9EUJ - chains B and C of the 14 polymer chains in the assembly; structure by electron microscopy, 4.00 A resolution.

Chain B (and C):
Molecule: Baseplate component
Organism: Staphylococcus phage 812
Notes: chain C of this document is another copy of the same molecule, construct and numbering; everything in this record applies to it too
Reference sequence: A0A0U1WF63 (A0A0U1WF63_9CAUD); numbering as in UniProt (aligned over 1-348)
Amino-acid sequence (348 residues; each row starts with the number of its first residue):
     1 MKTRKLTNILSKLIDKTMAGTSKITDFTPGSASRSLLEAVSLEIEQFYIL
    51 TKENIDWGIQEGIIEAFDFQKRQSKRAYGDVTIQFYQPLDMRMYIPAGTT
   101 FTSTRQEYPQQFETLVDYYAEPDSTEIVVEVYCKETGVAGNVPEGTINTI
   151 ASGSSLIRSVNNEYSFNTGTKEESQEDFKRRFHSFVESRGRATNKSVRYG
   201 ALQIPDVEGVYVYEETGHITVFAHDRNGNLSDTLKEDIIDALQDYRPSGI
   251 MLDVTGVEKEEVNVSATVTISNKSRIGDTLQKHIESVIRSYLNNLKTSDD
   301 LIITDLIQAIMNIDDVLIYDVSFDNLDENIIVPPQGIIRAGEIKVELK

How chain B and chain C interact:
Contacting residue pairs (58):
  G30(B) with G20(C); T21(C), hydrogen bond (backbone-side chain); K23(C)
  A32(B) with I24(C), hydrophobic
  S35(B) with G20(C); T21(C)
  L36(B) with T17(C)
  A39(B) with L13(C); K16(C)
  V40(B) with L13(C)
  E43(B) with R4(C), salt bridge; I9(C); K12(C); L13(C); I44(C)
  F47(B) with F47(C), hydrophobic; Y48(C); T51(C)
  L50(B) with Y48(C)
  T51(B) with T51(C)
  N54(B) with K2(C), hydrogen bond; I55(C)
  I55(B) with I55(C)
  W57(B) with K2(C)
  G58(B) with I55(C); I59(C)
  E61(B) with I59(C)
  G62(B) with I59(C); I63(C)
  I63(B) with I63(C)
  E65(B) with I59(C); Q60(C); Q175(C), hydrogen bond; K179(C), salt bridge
  A66(B) with H183(C), hydrogen bond (backbone-side chain)
  F67(B) with F182(C), hydrophobic
  D68(B) with K179(C), salt bridge; H183(C)
  R191(B) with E187(C), salt bridge; R191(C); T193(C)
  A192(B) with A192(C), hydrophobic
  D244(B) with T193(C); K195(C), salt bridge
  R246(B) with T193(C); E214(C), salt bridge
  P247(B) with A192(C)
  S248(B) with A192(C); N194(C), hydrogen bond; E214(C); I219(C); P247(C); I250(C)
  G249(B) with E214(C), hydrogen bond (backbone-side chain); E215(C); T216(C); G217(C), hydrogen bond (backbone-backbone)
  I250(B) with I250(C), hydrophobic
Other interface residues (no listed pair), chain B (34 interface residues in all): S31, L42, Q46, R189, Y245
Other interface residues (no listed pair), chain C (41 interface residues in all): L37, V40, I64, V186, G190

In short:
The interface between chain B and chain C involves 34 residues on one side and 41 on the other; the contacts
include 7 hydrogen bonds and 6 salt bridges. Among the polar pairs are E43(B)-R4(C), E65(B)-K179(C) and
D68(B)-K179(C).
Both chains are Baseplate component (Staphylococcus phage 812). Entry 9EUJ (Cryo-EM structure of
Staphylococcus aureus bacteriophage phi812 baseplate in the post-contraction state - sheath initiator, wedge
...) was determined by electron microscopy.
